Entry 8VMI (electron microscopy, 3.10 A resolution); this record covers chains A and C of the 9 polymer chains in the assembly.

# Chain A
Molecule: Polycomb protein EED
Source organism: Homo sapiens
UniProt: O75530 (EED_HUMAN); residues 1-441 here = UniProt positions 1-441
Sequence (441 residues; numbered 1 to 441; the number before each row is that of its first residue):
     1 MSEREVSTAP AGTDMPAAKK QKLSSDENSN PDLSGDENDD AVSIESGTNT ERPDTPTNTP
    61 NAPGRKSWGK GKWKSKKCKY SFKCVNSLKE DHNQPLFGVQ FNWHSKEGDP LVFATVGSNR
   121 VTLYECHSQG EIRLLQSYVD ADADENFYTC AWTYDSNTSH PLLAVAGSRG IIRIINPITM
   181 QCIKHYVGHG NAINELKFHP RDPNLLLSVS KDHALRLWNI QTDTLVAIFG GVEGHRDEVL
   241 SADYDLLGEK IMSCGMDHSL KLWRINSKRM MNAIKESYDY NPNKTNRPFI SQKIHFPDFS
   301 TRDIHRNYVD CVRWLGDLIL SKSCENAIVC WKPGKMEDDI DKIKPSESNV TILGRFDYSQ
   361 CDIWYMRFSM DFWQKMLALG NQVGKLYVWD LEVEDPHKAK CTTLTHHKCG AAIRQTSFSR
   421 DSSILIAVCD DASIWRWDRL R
Not modelled in the structure: 1-79, 441
Curated features (UniProtKB/Swiss-Prot):
  - modified residue: Ser2 (N-acetylserine), Ser34 (Phosphoserine), Thr55 (Phosphothreonine), Lys66 (N6,N6,N6-trimethyllysine), Lys197 (N6,N6,N6-trimethyllysine), Lys268 (N6,N6,N6-trimethyllysine), Lys284 (N6,N6,N6-trimethyllysine)
  - natural variant: Asn194 (N194S: In COGIS), Arg236 (R236G: In COGIS; R236T: In COGIS), His258 (H258Y: In COGIS), Arg302 (R302G: In COGIS; R302S: In COGIS)
  - mutagenesis: Phe97 (F97A: Abolishes binding to H3K27me3), Tyr148 (Y148A: Abolishes binding to H3K27me3), Ile193 (I193N: Impairs interaction with EZH2), Leu196 (L196P: Impairs interaction with EZH2), Ser300 to Thr301 (Impairs interaction with the matrix protein MA of HIV-1), His305 to Tyr308 (Impairs interaction with the matrix protein MA of HIV-1), Trp364 (W364A: Abolishes binding to H3K27me3; W364L: Abolishes binding to H3K27me3), Tyr365 (Y365A: Abolishes binding to H3K27me3)

# Chain C
Molecule: EZH2
Source organism: Homo sapiens
Notes: EC 2.1.1.356
UniProt: Q15910 (EZH2_HUMAN); residues 1-746 here = UniProt positions 1-746
Sequence (746 residues; numbered 1 to 746; the number before each row is that of its first residue):
     1 MGQTGKKSEK GPVCWRKRVK SEYMRLRQLK RFRRADEVKS MFSSNRQKIL ERTEILNQEW
    61 KQRRIQPVHI LTSVSSLRGT RECSVTSDLD FPTQVIPLKT LNAVASVPIM YSWSPLQQNF
   121 MVEDETVLHN IPYMGDEVLD QDGTFIEELI KNYDGKVHGD RECGFINDEI FVELVNALGQ
   181 YNDDDDDDDG DDPEEREEKQ KDLEDHRDDK ESRPPRKFPS DKIFEAISSM FPDKGTAEEL
   241 KEKYKELTEQ QLPGALPPEC TPNIDGPNAK SVQREQSLHS FHTLFCRRCF KYDCFLHPFH
   301 ATPNTYKRKN TETALDNKPC GPQCYQHLEG AKEFAAALTA ERIKTPPKRP GGRRRGRLPN
   361 NSSRPSTPTI NVLESKDTDS DREAGTETGG ENNDKEEEEK KDETSSSSEA NSRCQTPIKM
   421 KPNIEPPENV EWSGAEASMF RVLIGTYYDN FCAIARLIGT KTCRQVYEFR VKESSIIAPA
   481 PAEDVDTPPR KKKRKHRLWA AHCRKIQLKK DGSSNHVYNY QPCDHPRQPC DSSCPCVIAQ
   541 NFCEKFCQCS SECQNRFPGC RCKAQCNTKQ CPCYLAVREC DPDLCLTCGA ADHWDSKNVS
   601 CKNCSIQRGS KKHLLLAPSD VAGWGIFIKD PVQKNEFISE YCGEIISQDE ADRRGKVYDK
   661 YMCSFLFNLN NDFVVDATRK GNKIRFANHS VNPNCYAKVM MVNGDHRIGI FAKRAIQTGE
   721 ELFFDYRYSQ ADALKYVGIE REMEIP
Not modelled in the structure: 1-13, 125-163, 182-218, 340-425
Bound ions: Zn2+ site 1: Cys286, Cys294, His297; Zn2+ site 2: Cys523, Cys530, Cys534; Zn2+ site 3: Cys536, Cys543, Cys547; Zn2+ site 4: Cys543, Cys549, Cys553; Zn2+ site 5: Cys560, Cys562, Cys566, Cys571; Zn2+ site 6: Cys560, Cys566, Cys580, Cys588, Cys601; Zn2+ site 7: Cys560, Cys573, Cys580, Cys585
Curated features (UniProtKB/Swiss-Prot):
  - region: Lys39 to Val68 (Interaction with EED)
  - modified residue: Ser21 (Phosphoserine), Ser76 (Phosphoserine), Thr339 (Phosphothreonine), Thr345 (Phosphothreonine), Ser363 (Phosphoserine), Ser366 (Phosphoserine), Thr367 (Phosphothreonine), Thr487 (Phosphothreonine)
  - glycosylation: Ser75 (O-linked (GlcNAc) serine)
  - cross-link: Lys634 (Glycyl lysine isopeptide (Lys-Gly) (interchain with G-Cter in SUMO2))
  - natural variant: Pro132 (P132S: In WVS), Tyr133 (Y133C: In WVS), Met134 (M134T: In WVS), Tyr153 (deletion: In WVS), Lys156 (K156E: In WVS), Asp185 (D185H: Decreased histone methyltransferase activity), His279 (H279R: In WVS), Cys571 (C571W: Found in a patient with myelodysplastic syndrome and myelodysplastic-myeloproliferative neoplasms), Val621 (V621M: In WVS; uncertain significance), Tyr641 (Y641C: In a patient with diffuse large B-cell lymphoma; Y641F: Found in a patient with follicular lymphoma; Y641H: Found in patients with follicular lymphoma ...), Tyr658 (Y658N: In WVS), Ala677 (A677G: Found in a patient with B-cell lymphoma; A677T: In WVS), 8 further natural variant entries in UniProt
  - mutagenesis: Ser21 (S21A: Enhances methyltransferase activity towards 'Lys-27' of histone H3 and abrogates phosphorylation by PKB/AKT1 ...), Ser75 (S75A: Reduced protein stability), Thr345 (T345A: Impaired CDK1- and CDK-2 mediated phosphorylation and subsequent gene silencing. Altered EZH2-mediated cell proliferation and migration), Cys588 (C588Y: Strongly impairs methyltransferase activity towards 'Lys-27' of histone H3), Phe667 (F667I: Strongly decreases histone methyltransferase activity), His689 (H689A: Abrogates methyltransferase activity)

# Chain A / chain C interface
Pairs across the interface (146):
  Val85(A) - Leu89(C)
  Val85(A) - Phe91(C)
  Asn86(A) - Leu89(C)
  Asn86(A) - Phe91(C)
  Ser87(A) - Thr86(C)
  Ser87(A) - Ser87(C)
  Ser87(A) - Asp88(C)  hydrogen bond (backbone-backbone)
  Leu88(A) - Thr86(C)
  Leu88(A) - Ser87(C)
  Lys89(A) - Val85(C)
  Lys89(A) - Thr86(C)  hydrogen bond (backbone-backbone)
  Asp91(A) - Glu82(C)
  Asp91(A) - Ser84(C)
  Trp103(A) - Trp60(C)
  His104(A) - Trp60(C)  hydrogen bond (backbone-side chain)
  His104(A) - Arg63(C)
  His104(A) - Ile65(C)
  Ser105(A) - Trp60(C)  hydrogen bond (backbone-side chain)
  Lys106(A) - Trp60(C)  hydrogen bond (side chain-backbone)
  Lys106(A) - Arg63(C)  hydrogen bond (side chain-backbone)
  Lys106(A) - Arg64(C)
  Glu107(A) - Lys61(C)  salt bridge
  Asp109(A) - Ile65(C)
  Val112(A) - Val68(C)  hydrophobic
  Arg120(A) - Cys83(C)
  Arg120(A) - Leu98(C)
  Tyr124(A) - Val85(C)
  Gln129(A) - Phe91(C)
  Gly130(A) - Phe91(C)
  Glu131(A) - Phe91(C)
  Ile132(A) - Gln94(C)  hydrogen bond (backbone-side chain)
  Arg133(A) - Ile70(C)
  Arg133(A) - Gln94(C)
  Leu134(A) - Ile70(C)
  Leu134(A) - Val85(C)  hydrophobic
  Leu134(A) - Gln94(C)  hydrogen bond (backbone-side chain)
  Leu134(A) - Ile96(C)
  Leu135(A) - Val68(C)
  Leu135(A) - Ile70(C)
  Leu135(A) - Leu71(C)
  Leu135(A) - Ile96(C)
  Gln136(A) - Val68(C)
  Gln136(A) - His69(C)  hydrogen bond (side chain-backbone)
  Gln136(A) - Leu71(C)
  Gln136(A) - Ile96(C)
  Ser137(A) - Leu71(C)
  Ser137(A) - Cys83(C)  hydrogen bond
  Ser137(A) - Ile96(C)
  Ser137(A) - Leu98(C)
  Ser137(A) - Lys99(C)  hydrogen bond (backbone-backbone)
  Tyr138(A) - Leu98(C)
  Tyr138(A) - Lys99(C)
  Tyr138(A) - Leu101(C)  hydrophobic
  Val139(A) - Leu98(C)  hydrophobic
  Val139(A) - Lys99(C)  hydrogen bond (backbone-backbone)
  Val139(A) - Thr100(C)
  Val139(A) - Leu101(C)  hydrogen bond (backbone-backbone)
  Asp142(A) - Ala103(C)
  Tyr154(A) - Arg63(C)  hydrogen bond
  Tyr154(A) - Ile65(C)  hydrophobic
  Ser159(A) - Arg64(C)  hydrogen bond (side chain-backbone)
  Ser159(A) - Ile65(C)
  Ser159(A) - Gln66(C)  hydrogen bond (backbone-backbone)
  Pro161(A) - Ile65(C)  hydrophobic
  Pro161(A) - Gln66(C)
  Arg169(A) - Val104(C)
  Arg169(A) - Ser106(C)
  Ile171(A) - Val104(C)  hydrophobic
  Arg173(A) - Leu101(C)
  Arg173(A) - Asn102(C)  hydrogen bond (side chain-backbone)
  Arg173(A) - Val104(C)
  Ile175(A) - Leu101(C)  hydrophobic
  Pro177(A) - Val68(C)  hydrophobic
  Ile178(A) - Gln66(C)
  Met180(A) - Leu71(C)  hydrophobic
  Met180(A) - Lys99(C)  hydrogen bond (backbone-side chain)
  Cys182(A) - Leu101(C)  hydrophobic
  Cys182(A) - Asn102(C)  hydrogen bond (backbone-side chain)
  His185(A) - Asn102(C)  hydrogen bond
  His185(A) - Val104(C)
  Val187(A) - Val104(C)  hydrophobic
  Val187(A) - Ala105(C)
  Val187(A) - Val107(C)  hydrophobic
  Gly190(A) - Ile109(C)
  Gly190(A) - Met110(C)  hydrogen bond (backbone-backbone)
  Asn191(A) - Ile109(C)
  Asn191(A) - Tyr111(C)  hydrogen bond
  Pro200(A) - Glu59(C)
  Arg201(A) - Leu56(C)
  Arg201(A) - Glu59(C)  salt bridge
  Lys211(A) - Tyr111(C)
  Asp212(A) - Met110(C)
  Asp212(A) - Tyr111(C)
  Asp212(A) - Ser112(C)  hydrogen bond (backbone-side chain)
  His213(A) - Tyr111(C)
  His213(A) - Ser112(C)  hydrogen bond (backbone-side chain)
  Ala214(A) - Ser112(C)
  Gly231(A) - Ser114(C)
  Val232(A) - Ser114(C)
  Val232(A) - Lys680(C)
  Arg236(A) - Arg679(C)
  Leu246(A) - Ile49(C)
  Leu246(A) - Arg52(C)
  Leu246(A) - Thr53(C)
  Leu246(A) - Leu56(C)
  Leu247(A) - Arg52(C)
  Leu247(A) - Ile55(C)  hydrophobic
  Leu247(A) - Leu56(C)  hydrophobic
  His295(A) - Ser114(C)
  Arg306(A) - Gly164(C)
  Leu315(A) - Asn45(C)  hydrogen bond (backbone-side chain)
  Leu315(A) - Ile49(C)
  Gly316(A) - Asn45(C)
  Gly316(A) - Ile49(C)
  Asp317(A) - Asn45(C)  hydrogen bond (backbone-side chain)
  Asp317(A) - Arg52(C)  salt bridge
  Leu318(A) - Met41(C)  hydrophobic
  Leu318(A) - Asn45(C)
  Cys330(A) - Phe42(C)  hydrophobic
  Lys332(A) - Met41(C)
  Lys335(A) - Glu169(C)  salt bridge
  Met336(A) - Arg34(C)
  Met336(A) - Glu37(C)
  Met336(A) - Val38(C)  hydrophobic
  Met336(A) - Met41(C)
  Ile352(A) - Arg34(C)  hydrogen bond (backbone-side chain)
  Leu353(A) - Arg34(C)
  Leu353(A) - Val38(C)
  Leu353(A) - Phe42(C)  hydrophobic
  Phe372(A) - Thr53(C)
  Trp373(A) - Arg46(C)
  Trp373(A) - Ile49(C)
  Trp373(A) - Asn57(C)
  Gln374(A) - Arg46(C)  hydrogen bond (backbone-side chain)
  Gln374(A) - Ile49(C)
  Gln374(A) - Thr53(C)
  Leu391(A) - Arg46(C)  hydrogen bond (backbone-side chain)
  Glu392(A) - Arg46(C)  salt bridge
  Glu394(A) - Lys39(C)
  Glu394(A) - Phe42(C)
  Glu394(A) - Ser43(C)  hydrogen bond
  Asp395(A) - Lys39(C)
  Asp395(A) - Phe42(C)
  Lys408(A) - Asp88(C)
  Arg420(A) - Asn57(C)  hydrogen bond
  Arg420(A) - Trp60(C)
Interface residues without a listed pair, chain A (88 interface residues in all): Glu90, Pro110, Thr122, Leu123, Glu125, Asp140, Ala141, Phe147, His160, Gly188, His189, Asn349, Lys375, Pro396
Interface residues without a listed pair, chain C (58 interface residues in all): Pro67, Pro108

# In short
88 residues of chain A and 58 residues of chain C are in contact; the contacts include 31 hydrogen bonds and 5
salt bridges. Among the polar pairs are Glu107(A)-Lys61(C), Arg201(A)-Glu59(C) and Asp317(A)-Arg52(C).
Here chain A is Polycomb protein EED and chain C is EZH2, both from Homo sapiens. Entry 8VMI (PRC2_AJ119-450
bound to H3K4me3) was determined by electron microscopy, deposited together with 8VMJ, 8VML, 8VMN, 8VNV, 8VNZ,
8VO0 and 8VOB.
